PDB entry 9B88 | X-ray diffraction, 1.73 A resolution | chains A and B

Chain A:
Name: Heavy Chain of monoclonal 8C1 Fab
From: Homo sapiens
Notes: antibody fragment or engineered binder
Chain sequence (221 residues; row label = number of the first residue in the row):
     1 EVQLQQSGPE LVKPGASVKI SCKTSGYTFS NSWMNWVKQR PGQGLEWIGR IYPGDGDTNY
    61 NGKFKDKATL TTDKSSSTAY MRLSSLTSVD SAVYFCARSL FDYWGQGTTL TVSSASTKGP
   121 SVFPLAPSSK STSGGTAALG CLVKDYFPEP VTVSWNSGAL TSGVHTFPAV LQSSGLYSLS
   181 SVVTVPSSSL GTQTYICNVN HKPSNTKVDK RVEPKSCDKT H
Disordered / not traced: 132, 216-221
Disulfide bonds: Cys22-Cys96, Cys141-Cys197

Chain B:
Name: Light Chain of monoclonal 8C1 Fab
From: Homo sapiens
Notes: antibody fragment or engineered binder
Chain sequence (219 residues; row label = number of the first residue in the row):
     1 DVVMTQTPLT LSVTIGQPAS ISCKSSQSLL DSDGKTYLIW LLQRPGQSPK RLIYLVSKLD
    61 SGVPDRFTGS GSGTDFTLKI SRVEAEDLGV YYCCQGTHFP FTFGVGTKLE LKRTVAAPSV
   121 FIFPPSDEQL KSGTASVVCL LNNFYPREAK VQWKVDNALQ SGNSQESVTE QDSKDSTYSL
   181 SSTLTLSKAD YEKHKVYACE VTHQGLSSPV TKSFNRGEC
Disulfide bonds: Cys23-Cys93, Cys139-Cys199

Chain A / chain B interface:
Pairs across the interface (71; chain A residue first):
  Asn35(A) - Phe101(B)
  Gln39(A) - Gln43(B)  hydrogen bond
  Gln39(A) - Tyr92(B)
  Leu45(A) - Tyr92(B)  hydrophobic
  Leu45(A) - Phe103(B)
  Trp47(A) - Phe99(B)  hydrophobic
  Trp47(A) - Pro100(B)  hydrophobic
  Trp47(A) - Phe101(B)
  Arg50(A) - Phe99(B)
  Arg50(A) - Phe101(B)
  Asn59(A) - Phe99(B)
  Asn61(A) - Pro100(B)
  Phe95(A) - Ser48(B)
  Phe95(A) - Pro49(B)
  Leu100(A) - Tyr37(B)  hydrophobic
  Leu100(A) - Ile39(B)  hydrophobic
  Leu100(A) - Arg51(B)  hydrogen bond (backbone-side chain)
  Phe101(A) - Ile39(B)  hydrophobic
  Phe101(A) - Arg51(B)
  Phe101(A) - Cys94(B)  hydrophobic
  Phe101(A) - Phe101(B)  hydrophobic
  Phe101(A) - Phe103(B)  hydrophobic
  Asp102(A) - Arg51(B)
  Trp104(A) - Leu41(B)
  Trp104(A) - Pro49(B)
  Gly105(A) - Ser48(B)  hydrogen bond (backbone-side chain)
  Gln106(A) - Ser48(B)
  Phe123(A) - Ser126(B)
  Phe123(A) - Gln129(B)
  Phe123(A) - Ser132(B)
  Pro124(A) - Ser126(B)
  Pro124(A) - Glu128(B)
  Leu125(A) - Phe123(B)
  Leu125(A) - Val138(B)  hydrophobic
  Ala126(A) - Phe123(B)
  Lys130(A) - Phe121(B)
  Lys130(A) - Ile122(B)  hydrogen bond (backbone-backbone)
  Lys130(A) - Lys212(B)
  Lys130(A) - Ser213(B)
  Ser131(A) - Phe121(B)
  Ser131(A) - Ile122(B)
  Ser131(A) - Phe123(B)
  Ser133(A) - Phe121(B)
  Thr136(A) - Phe121(B)
  Ala137(A) - Phe121(B)
  Ala138(A) - Phe121(B)  hydrophobic
  Ala138(A) - Phe123(B)
  Ala138(A) - Leu140(B)  hydrophobic
  Leu142(A) - Ser136(B)
  Leu142(A) - Val138(B)  hydrophobic
  Lys144(A) - Gln129(B)
  Lys144(A) - Ser136(B)
  His165(A) - Asn142(B)
  His165(A) - Asn143(B)  hydrogen bond
  His165(A) - Asp172(B)
  His165(A) - Ser179(B)
  Phe167(A) - Leu140(B)  hydrophobic
  Phe167(A) - Ser167(B)
  Phe167(A) - Thr169(B)
  Phe167(A) - Ser179(B)
  Phe167(A) - Leu180(B)  hydrophobic
  Phe167(A) - Ser181(B)
  Pro168(A) - Ser167(B)
  Pro168(A) - Val168(B)
  Val170(A) - Gln165(B)
  Val170(A) - Ser167(B)
  Gln172(A) - Gln165(B)  hydrogen bond
  Val182(A) - Leu140(B)  hydrophobic
  Thr184(A) - Asn142(B)
  Lys215(A) - Pro125(B)
  Lys215(A) - Asp127(B)
Interface residues without a listed pair, chain A (41 interface residues in all): Val37, Glu46, Gly107, Leu139, Thr166, Ser180, Lys210
Interface residues without a listed pair, chain B (43 interface residues in all): Gly96, Val120, Thr134, Glu170, Thr211, Phe214

Summary:
41 residues of chain A face 43 of chain B across their interface; the contacts include 6 hydrogen bonds. Polar
pairs include Gln39(A)-Gln43(B), Leu100(A)-Arg51(B) and Gly105(A)-Ser48(B).
Here chain A is Heavy Chain of monoclonal 8C1 Fab and chain B is Light Chain of monoclonal 8C1 Fab, both from
Homo sapiens. Entry 9B88 (Anti-OspC Fab 8C1) was determined by X-ray diffraction.
